PDB entry 3OQM | X-ray diffraction, 2.96 A resolution | chains A and E of the 6 polymer chains in the assembly

# Chain A
Protein: Catabolite control protein A
From: Bacillus subtilis
Reference sequence: P25144 (CCPA_BACSU); residues 2-334 here correspond to UniProt positions 1-333 (UniProt number = residue number - 1)
Chain sequence (339 residues; numbered 2 to 340; the number before each row is that of its first residue):
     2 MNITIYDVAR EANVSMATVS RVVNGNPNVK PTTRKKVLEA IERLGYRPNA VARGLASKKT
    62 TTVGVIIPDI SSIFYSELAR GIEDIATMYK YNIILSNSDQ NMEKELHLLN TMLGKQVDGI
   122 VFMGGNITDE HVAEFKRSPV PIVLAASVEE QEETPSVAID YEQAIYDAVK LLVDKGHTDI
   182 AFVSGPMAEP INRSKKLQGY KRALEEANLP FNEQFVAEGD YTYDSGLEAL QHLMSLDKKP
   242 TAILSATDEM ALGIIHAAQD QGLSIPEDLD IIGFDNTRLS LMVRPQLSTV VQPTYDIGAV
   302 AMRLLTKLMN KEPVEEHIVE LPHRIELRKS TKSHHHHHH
Unresolved in the structure: 334-340
Sequence notes: expression tag (335-340)
From the paper describing this entry:
  - binding site for the 16-nt DNA strand (chain E): Ile6, Tyr7, Ser16, Met17, Ala18, Arg22, Asn29, Ala53, Leu56, Ala57
  - specificity-determining residues: Arg22, Leu56
  - binding site for the 16-nt DNA strand: Asn29

# Chain E
Molecule: 16-nt DNA strand
Sequence (16 nucleotides; numbered 700 to 715; the number before each row is that of its first residue):
   700 TTGTAAGCGT TATCAA

# How chain A and chain E interact
Contacting residue pairs (21):
  Val15(A) - DG702(E)  phosphate contact
  Ser16(A) - DG702(E)  hydrogen bond to the phosphate
  Ser16(A) - DT703(E)  base contact
  Ala18(A) - DG702(E)  base contact
  Ala18(A) - DT703(E)  base contact
  Thr19(A) - DT701(E)  sugar contact
  Thr19(A) - DG702(E)  hydrogen bond to the phosphate
  Arg22(A) - DT701(E)  base contact
  Arg22(A) - DG702(E)  hydrogen bond to the base
  Asn29(A) - DT700(E)  sugar contact
  Asn29(A) - DT701(E)  phosphate contact
  Val30(A) - DT701(E)  phosphate contact
  Lys31(A) - DT700(E)  phosphate contact
  Lys31(A) - DT701(E)  hydrogen bond to the phosphate
  Thr34(A) - DT701(E)  hydrogen bond to the phosphate
  Leu56(A) - DC707(E)  base contact
  Leu56(A) - DG708(E)  sugar contact
  Ala57(A) - DG706(E)  base contact
  Ala57(A) - DC707(E)  hydrogen bond to the base
  Lys59(A) - DC707(E)  hydrogen bond to the phosphate
  Lys59(A) - DG708(E)  salt bridge to the phosphate

# In short
12 residues of chain A face 7 of chain E across their interface; the contacts include 7 hydrogen bonds and 1
salt bridge. Polar contacts include Arg22(A)-DG702(E), Ala57(A)-DC707(E) and Ser16(A)-DG702(E). The paper
reports a binding site for the 16-nt DNA strand (chain E) at Ile6(A), Tyr7(A) and Ser16(A) among others; a
binding site for the 16-nt DNA strand at Asn29(A).
Here chain A is Catabolite control protein A (Bacillus subtilis) and chain E is a 16-nt DNA strand. Entry 3OQM
(structure of ccpa-hpr-ser46p-ackA2 complex) was determined by X-ray diffraction (same publication as 3OQO and
3OQN).
